Entry 9BTP (X-ray diffraction, 2.37 A resolution); this record covers chain A.

# Chain A
Protein: Leucine-rich repeat protein SHOC-2
Source organism: Homo sapiens
UniProt: Q9UQ13 (SHOC2_HUMAN); residue numbers follow UniProt; this construct covers 80-582
Amino-acid sequence (505 residues; each row starts with the number of its first residue):
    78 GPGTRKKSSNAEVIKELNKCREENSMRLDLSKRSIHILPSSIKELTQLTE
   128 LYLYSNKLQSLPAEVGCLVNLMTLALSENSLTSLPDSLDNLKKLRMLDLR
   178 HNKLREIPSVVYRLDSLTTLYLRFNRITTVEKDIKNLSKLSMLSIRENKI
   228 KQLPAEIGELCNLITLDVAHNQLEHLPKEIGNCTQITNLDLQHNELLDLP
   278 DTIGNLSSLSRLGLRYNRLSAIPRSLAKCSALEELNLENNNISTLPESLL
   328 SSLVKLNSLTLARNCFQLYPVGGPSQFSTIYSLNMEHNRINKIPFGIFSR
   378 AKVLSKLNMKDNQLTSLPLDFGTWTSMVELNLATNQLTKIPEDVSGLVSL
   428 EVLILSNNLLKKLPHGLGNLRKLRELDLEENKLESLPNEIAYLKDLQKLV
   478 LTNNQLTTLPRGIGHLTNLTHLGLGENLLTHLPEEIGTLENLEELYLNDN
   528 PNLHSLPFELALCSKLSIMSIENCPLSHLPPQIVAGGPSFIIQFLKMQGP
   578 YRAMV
Not modelled in the structure: 78-83
Sequence notes: expression tag (78-79)
Ion coordination: K+: Asn-316, Asn-317, Arg-340
Residues lining bound ligands: A1ATZ ((2S)-{2-[(4-chloro[1,1'-biphenyl]-3-yl)methoxy]phenyl}[(2-oxo-2,3-dihydro-1,3-benzoxazol-5-yl)amino]acetic acid): Thr-242, Asp-244, Asn-265, Leu-266, Asp-267, Gln-269, Arg-288, Leu-289, Gly-290, Leu-291, Arg-292, Glu-311, Asn-313
Curated features (UniProtKB/Swiss-Prot):
  - natural variant: Met-173 (M173I: In NSLH1)
  - mutagenesis: Lys-109 (K109E: Impairs SMP complex formation), Tyr-129 (Y129A: Abolishes SMP complex formation; when associated with A-131), Tyr-131 (Y131A: Abolishes SMP complex formation; when associated with A-129; Y131E: Impairs SMP complex formation), Lys-134 (K134E: Impairs SMP complex formation; when associated with E-180 and E-226), Glu-155 (E155A: Impairs SMP complex formation), Asp-175 (D175N: Abolishes SMP complex formation), Arg-177 (R177A: Abolishes SMP complex formation), Lys-180 (K180E: Impairs SMP complex formation; when associated with E-134 and E-226), Arg-223 (R223A/F: Impairs SMP complex formation), Lys-226 (K226E: Impairs SMP complex formation; when associated with E-134 and E-180), Gln-269 (Q269H: Promotes SMP complex formation; when associated with Y-270), His-270 (H270Y: Promotes SMP complex formation; when associated with H-269), 2 further mutagenesis entries in UniProt
From the paper describing this entry:
  - mutagenesis - G290A: unchanged stability
  - mutagenesis - G290A: abolished binding to compound 6

# Overview
Chain A binds compound A1ATZ. The K+ site is built by Asn-316, Asn-317 and Arg-340. From UniProt: 14
mutagenesis sites. The paper reports that G290A abolishes binding to compound 6; G290A leaves stability
unchanged.
Chain A is Leucine-rich repeat protein SHOC-2 (Homo sapiens); the structure, Structure of human SHOC2 in
complex with a small molecule inhibitor (S)-5, was determined by X-ray diffraction (same publication as 9OVJ,
9BTM and 9BTN).
